Entry 8ABA (electron microscopy, 3.20 A resolution); this record covers chains C and D of the 20 polymer chains in the assembly.

[Chain C]
Molecule: Cytochrome b
Organism: Yarrowia lipolytica
UniProtKB: Q9B6D0 (CYB_YARLI); numbering as in UniProt (aligned over 1-385)
Amino-acid sequence (385 residues; numbered 1 to 385; the number before each row is that of its first residue):
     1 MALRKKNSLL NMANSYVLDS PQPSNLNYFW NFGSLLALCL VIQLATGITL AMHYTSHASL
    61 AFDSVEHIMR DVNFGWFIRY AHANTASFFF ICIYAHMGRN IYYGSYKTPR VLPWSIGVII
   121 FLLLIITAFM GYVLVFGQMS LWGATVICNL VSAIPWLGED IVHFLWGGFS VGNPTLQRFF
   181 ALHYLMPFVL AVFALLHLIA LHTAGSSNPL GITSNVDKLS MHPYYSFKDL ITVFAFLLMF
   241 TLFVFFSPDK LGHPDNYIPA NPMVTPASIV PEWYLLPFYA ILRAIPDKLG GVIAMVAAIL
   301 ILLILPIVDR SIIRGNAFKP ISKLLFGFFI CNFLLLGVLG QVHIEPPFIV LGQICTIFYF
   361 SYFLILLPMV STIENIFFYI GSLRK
Not modelled in the structure: 384-385
Metal / ion sites: heme Fe site 1: His-82, His-183; heme Fe site 2: His-96, His-197
Small-molecule neighbours:
  - heme (HEM), molecule 1: Trp-30, Phe-32, Gly-33, Ser-34, Leu-36, Ala-37, Leu-40, Phe-89, Ile-93, His-96, Met-97, Arg-99, Asn-100, Ser-105, Arg-110, Pro-113, Trp-114, Gly-117, Val-118, Ile-120, Phe-121, Leu-190, Ala-194, His-197, Leu-198, Leu-201, Ser-206, Ser-207
  - heme (HEM), molecule 2: Leu-40, Gln-43, Leu-44, Gly-47, Ile-48, Leu-50, Ala-51, Tyr-54, Val-65, Arg-79, His-82, Ala-83, Ala-86, Phe-89, Leu-124, Thr-127, Ala-128, Gly-131, Tyr-132, Leu-134, Val-135, Phe-180, His-183, Tyr-184, Pro-187, Leu-190, Glu-272, Tyr-274
  - 1,2-diacyl-sn-glycero-3-phosphocholine (PC1): Asn-27, Phe-29, Tyr-94, Ala-95, Gly-98, Arg-99, Tyr-102, Tyr-103, Pro-209, Leu-210, Ala-317, Lys-323, Phe-326, Gly-327, Ile-330, Cys-331, Phe-333
  - phosphatidylethanolamine (PTY), molecule 1: Ser-34, Ala-37, Leu-38, Val-41, His-222, Pro-223, Ser-226, Phe-227, Asp-229, Leu-230, Val-233, Phe-234
  - phosphatidylethanolamine (PTY), molecule 2: Phe-74, Phe-77, Leu-237, Phe-240, Phe-245
Curated features (UniProtKB/Swiss-Prot):
  - binding site (heme b): His-82, His-96, His-183, His-197
  - binding site (a ubiquinone): His-202

[Chain D]
Molecule: YALI0A17468p
Organism: Yarrowia lipolytica
UniProtKB: Q6CGP7 (Q6CGP7_YARLI); numbering as in UniProt (aligned over 1-330)
Amino-acid sequence (330 residues; each row starts with the number of its first residue):
     1 MRRRRIGVWP ENRRVSRLWV SLSPRSCVTC PVPTNQNPPI NNHHTPILTQ MFKAIPLRQA
    61 LLGISSAVCA GATTTYYYTT KAEAMTAAEH GLHPAEYPWP QNGMLSTFDH ASLRRGYQVY
   121 KEVCAACHSL DRIAWRNLVG VTHTTDEAKA FAEELEYDDE PDDEGNPRKR PGKLADYIPG
   181 PYPNEQAARA ANQGALPPDL SLIAKARHGG ADYIFALLTG YPDEPPAGVV LAPGMNYNPY
   241 FPGGGIGMAR TLFDGVVEYE DGTPATTSQM AKDVAAFLTW AAEPEHDERK KLGLKAIIVI
   301 SAMLGLSVYI KKFKWSPIKN RKFIYNPPKN
Not modelled in the structure: 1-84, 329-330
Metal / ion sites: heme c Fe: His-128, Met-248
Small-molecule neighbours:
  - heme c (HEC): Val-119, Val-123, Cys-124, Cys-127, His-128, Asn-192, Ala-195, Leu-196, Pro-197, Pro-198, Leu-200, Ile-203, Arg-207, Tyr-213, Ile-214, Leu-217, Leu-218, Phe-241, Ile-246, Gly-247, Met-248, Thr-251, Leu-252, Val-274, Leu-278
  - phosphatidylethanolamine (PTY): Leu-292, Lys-295, Ala-296, Val-299, Ile-300, Met-303

[Chain C / chain D interface]
Residue-residue contacts (73):
  Ser-24(C) / Trp-315(D)
  Ser-24(C) / Arg-321(D)
  Tyr-28(C) / Lys-311(D)
  Phe-62(C) / Arg-132(D)
  Phe-62(C) / Leu-202(D)  hydrophobic
  Asp-63(C) / Arg-132(D)  salt bridge
  Glu-66(C) / Arg-132(D)
  Glu-66(C) / Leu-202(D)
  Met-69(C) / Lys-205(D)
  Arg-70(C) / Arg-132(D)
  Arg-70(C) / Ile-133(D)
  Arg-70(C) / Ser-201(D)  hydrogen bond (side chain-backbone)
  Arg-70(C) / Leu-202(D)
  Arg-70(C) / Ala-281(D)  hydrogen bond (side chain-backbone)
  Arg-70(C) / Ala-282(D)
  Arg-70(C) / Pro-284(D)
  Asp-71(C) / Arg-136(D)  salt bridge
  Phe-74(C) / Leu-292(D)  hydrophobic
  Trp-76(C) / Glu-285(D)
  Trp-76(C) / Arg-289(D)
  Trp-76(C) / Leu-292(D)  hydrophobic
  Tyr-80(C) / Lys-205(D)  hydrogen bond
  Tyr-80(C) / Glu-285(D)
  Asp-217(C) / Arg-321(D)  salt bridge
  Leu-219(C) / Trp-315(D)  hydrophobic
  Leu-219(C) / Ile-318(D)  hydrophobic
  Tyr-224(C) / Lys-314(D)
  Tyr-224(C) / Trp-315(D)  hydrogen bond (backbone-side chain)
  Tyr-224(C) / Ile-318(D)  hydrophobic
  Tyr-225(C) / Trp-315(D)
  Phe-227(C) / Ile-310(D)  hydrophobic
  Phe-227(C) / Lys-314(D)
  Lys-228(C) / Lys-311(D)
  Ile-231(C) / Leu-304(D)
  Ile-231(C) / Ser-307(D)
  Ile-231(C) / Val-308(D)  hydrophobic
  Ile-231(C) / Lys-311(D)
  Phe-234(C) / Ile-300(D)
  Phe-234(C) / Met-303(D)  hydrophobic
  Phe-234(C) / Leu-304(D)  hydrophobic
  Phe-234(C) / Ser-307(D)
  Ala-235(C) / Leu-304(D)
  Leu-237(C) / Ile-300(D)
  Leu-238(C) / Ile-297(D)  hydrophobic
  Leu-238(C) / Ile-300(D)  hydrophobic
  Leu-238(C) / Ser-301(D)
  Leu-238(C) / Leu-304(D)  hydrophobic
  Thr-241(C) / Ala-296(D)
  Thr-241(C) / Ile-297(D)
  Thr-241(C) / Ile-300(D)
  Leu-242(C) / Ile-297(D)  hydrophobic
  Phe-245(C) / Arg-289(D)  hydrogen bond (backbone-side chain)
  Phe-245(C) / Leu-292(D)  hydrophobic
  Phe-245(C) / Gly-293(D)
  Phe-246(C) / Met-104(D)
  Phe-246(C) / Lys-290(D)
  Phe-246(C) / Gly-293(D)
  Phe-246(C) / Leu-294(D)
  Phe-246(C) / Ile-297(D)  hydrophobic
  Pro-248(C) / Arg-289(D)
  Asp-249(C) / Lys-205(D)  salt bridge
  Pro-254(C) / Lys-205(D)
  Pro-254(C) / Ala-206(D)
  Pro-254(C) / His-208(D)
  Tyr-257(C) / Leu-202(D)
  Tyr-257(C) / Lys-205(D)
  Tyr-257(C) / Ala-206(D)  hydrophobic
  Ile-258(C) / Ala-206(D)  hydrophobic
  Ile-258(C) / Arg-207(D)
  Pro-259(C) / Arg-132(D)
  His-343(C) / Met-85(D)
  His-343(C) / His-90(D)
  Glu-345(C) / Met-85(D)  hydrogen bond (side chain-backbone)
Interface residues without a listed pair, chain C (37 interface residues in all): Leu-230, Val-244, Asp-255
Interface residues without a listed pair, chain D (36 interface residues in all): Tyr-177

[Summary]
37 residues of chain C and 36 residues of chain D are in contact; the contacts include 6 hydrogen bonds and 4
salt bridges. Polar contacts include Asp-63(C)/Arg-132(D), Asp-71(C)/Arg-136(D) and Asp-217(C)/Arg-321(D). One
phosphatidylethanolamine molecule is bound between chain C and chain D.
Here chain C is Cytochrome b and chain D is YALI0A17468p, both from Yarrowia lipolytica. Entry 8ABA (Complex
III2 from Yarrowia lipolytica, ascorbate-reduced, int-position) was determined by electron microscopy (same
publication as 8AB6, 8AB7, 8AB8, 8AB9, 8ABB, 8ABE and 11 further entries).
